7KHB - chains D and E of the 8 polymer chains in the assembly; structure by electron microscopy, 3.53 A resolution.

# Chain D
Molecule: DNA-directed RNA polymerase subunit beta'
Organism: Escherichia coli (strain K12)
Notes: EC 2.7.7.6
UniProt: P0A8T7 (RPOC_ECOLI); residues 1-1407 here = UniProt positions 1-1407
Amino-acid sequence (1407 residues; row label = number of the first residue in the row):
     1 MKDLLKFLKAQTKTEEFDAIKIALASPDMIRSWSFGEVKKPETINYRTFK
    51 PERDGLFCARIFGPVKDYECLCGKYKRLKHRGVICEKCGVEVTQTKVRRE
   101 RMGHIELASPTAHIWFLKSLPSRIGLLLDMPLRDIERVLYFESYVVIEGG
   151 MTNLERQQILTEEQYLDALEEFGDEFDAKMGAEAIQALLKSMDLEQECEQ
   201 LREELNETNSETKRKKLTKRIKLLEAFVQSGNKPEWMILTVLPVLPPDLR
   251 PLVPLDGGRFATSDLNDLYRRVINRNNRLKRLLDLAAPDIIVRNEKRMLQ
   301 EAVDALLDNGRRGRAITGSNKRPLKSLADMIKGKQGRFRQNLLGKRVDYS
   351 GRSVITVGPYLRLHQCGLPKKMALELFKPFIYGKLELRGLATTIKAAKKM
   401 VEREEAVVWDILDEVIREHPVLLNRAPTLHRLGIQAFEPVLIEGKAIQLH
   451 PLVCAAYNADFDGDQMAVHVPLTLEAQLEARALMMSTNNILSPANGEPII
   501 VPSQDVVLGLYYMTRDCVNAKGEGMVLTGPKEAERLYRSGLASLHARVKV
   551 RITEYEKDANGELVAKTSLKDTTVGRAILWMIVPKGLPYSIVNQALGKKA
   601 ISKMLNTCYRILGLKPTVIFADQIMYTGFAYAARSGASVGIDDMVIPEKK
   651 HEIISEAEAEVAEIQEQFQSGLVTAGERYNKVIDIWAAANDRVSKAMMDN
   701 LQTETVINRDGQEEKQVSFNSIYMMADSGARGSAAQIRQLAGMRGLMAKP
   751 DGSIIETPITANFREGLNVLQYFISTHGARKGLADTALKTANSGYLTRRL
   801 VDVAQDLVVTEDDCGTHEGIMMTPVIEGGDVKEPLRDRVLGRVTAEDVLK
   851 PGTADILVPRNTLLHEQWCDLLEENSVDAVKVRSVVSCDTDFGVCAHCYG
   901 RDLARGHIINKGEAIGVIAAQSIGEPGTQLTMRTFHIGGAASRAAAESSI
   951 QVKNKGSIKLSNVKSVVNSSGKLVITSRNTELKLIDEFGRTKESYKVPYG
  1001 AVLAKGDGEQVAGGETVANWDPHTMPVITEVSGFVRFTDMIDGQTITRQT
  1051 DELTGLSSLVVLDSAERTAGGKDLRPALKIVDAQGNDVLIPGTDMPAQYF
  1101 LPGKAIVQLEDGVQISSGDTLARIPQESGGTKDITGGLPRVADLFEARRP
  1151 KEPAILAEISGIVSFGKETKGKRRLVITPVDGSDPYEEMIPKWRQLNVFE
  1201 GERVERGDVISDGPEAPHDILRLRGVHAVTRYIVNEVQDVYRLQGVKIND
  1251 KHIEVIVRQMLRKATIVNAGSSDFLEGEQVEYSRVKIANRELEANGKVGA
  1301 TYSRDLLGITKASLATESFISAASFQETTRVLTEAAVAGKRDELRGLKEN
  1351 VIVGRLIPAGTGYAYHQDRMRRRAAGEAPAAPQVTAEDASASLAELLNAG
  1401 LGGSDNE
Disordered / not traced: 1-13, 932-945, 1126-1134, 1377-1407
Ion coordination: Zn2+ site 1: Cys70, Cys72, Cys85, Cys88; Mg2+: Asp462, Asp464; Zn2+ site 2: Cys814, Cys888, Cys898
UniProt features mapped onto this chain:
  - binding site (Zn(2+)): Cys70, Cys72, Cys85, Cys88, Cys814, Cys888, Cys895, Cys898
  - binding site (Mg(2+)): Asp460, Asp462, Asp464
  - modified residue: Lys983 (N6-acetyllysine)
  - mutagenesis: Gln504 (Q504P: Resistant to antibiotics salinamide A and B), Asn690 (N690D: Resistant to antibiotics salinamide A and B), Met697 (M697V: Resistant to antibiotics salinamide A and B), Ala735 (A735T: Resistant to antibiotics salinamide A and B), Arg738 (R738C/H/P/S: Resistant to antibiotics salinamide A and B), Ala748 (A748E: Resistant to antibiotics salinamide A and B), Pro758 (P758S/T: Resistant to antibiotics salinamide A and B), Phe763 (F763C: Resistant to antibiotics salinamide A and B), Ser775 (S775A: Resistant to antibiotics salinamide A and B), Ala779 (A779T/V: Resistant to antibiotics salinamide A and B), Arg780 (R780C: Resistant to antibiotics salinamide A and B), Gly782 (G782A/C: Resistant to antibiotics salinamide A and B), 1 further mutagenesis entry in UniProt
Reported in the primary citation:
  - binding site for the 64-nt DNA strand: Arg133, Lys1167, Lys1170
  - binding site for the 64-nt DNA strand: Lys213, Asp256, Lys1172
  - mutagenesis - D256A: increased binding to rrnBP1 promoter

# Chain E
Molecule: DNA-directed RNA polymerase subunit omega
Organism: Escherichia coli (strain K12)
Notes: EC 2.7.7.6
UniProt: P0A800 (RPOZ_ECOLI); residues 1-91 here = UniProt positions 1-91
Amino-acid sequence (91 residues; row label = number of the first residue in the row):
     1 MARVTVQDAVEKIGNRFDLVLVAARRARQMQVGGKDPLVPEENDKTTVIA
    51 LREIEEGLINNQILDVRERQEQQEQEAAELQAVTAIAEGRR
Disordered / not traced: 1, 78-91

# Interface between chain D and chain E
Contacting residue pairs - 43 pairs, chain D then chain E:
  His364(D) with Val4(E)
  Val415(D) with Lys45(E), hydrogen bond (backbone-side chain)
  Arg417(D) with Asn43(E)
  Glu418(D) with Ala2(E); Asp44(E); Lys45(E); Val48(E)
  His419(D) with Lys45(E)
  Glu438(D) with Ala2(E)
  Leu474(D) with Arg28(E); Gln31(E); Thr47(E)
  Glu475(D) with Ala24(E); Arg28(E), salt bridge
  Gln477(D) with Thr47(E)
  Leu478(D) with Val20(E), hydrophobic; Ala23(E); Ala24(E), hydrophobic; Thr47(E); Leu51(E), hydrophobic
  Glu479(D) with Val20(E)
  Arg481(D) with Arg3(E); Val48(E); Leu51(E)
  Ala482(D) with Arg16(E); Val20(E), hydrophobic
  Leu483(D) with Phe17(E), hydrophobic
  Thr487(D) with Val4(E), hydrogen bond (side chain-backbone)
  Asn488(D) with Arg16(E)
  Leu614(D) with Thr5(E)
  Lys615(D) with Thr5(E); Gln7(E); Asp8(E), salt bridge
  Arg905(D) with Gly14(E); Arg16(E)
  Asn910(D) with Gly14(E), hydrogen bond (side chain-backbone); Asn15(E), hydrogen bond (side chain-backbone); Arg16(E)
  Lys911(D) with Asn15(E)
  Glu913(D) with Phe17(E)
  Gly1360(D) with Phe17(E)
  Thr1361(D) with Phe17(E); Leu21(E)
Other interface residues (no listed pair), chain D (26 interface residues in all): Ile416, Ala1364
Other interface residues (no listed pair), chain E (25 interface residues in all): Val6, Val10, Ala27

# Summary
The interface between chain D and chain E involves 26 residues on one side and 25 on the other, with 4
hydrogen bonds and 2 salt bridges. Polar contacts include Glu475(D)-Arg28(E), Lys615(D)-Asp8(E) and
Val415(D)-Lys45(E). From the paper: a binding site for the 64-nt DNA strand at Arg133(D), Lys1167(D) and
Lys1170(D) among others; D256A of chain D increases binding to rrnBP1 promoter.
Chain D is DNA-directed RNA polymerase subunit beta' and chain E is DNA-directed RNA polymerase subunit omega,
both from Escherichia coli (strain K12); the structure, Escherichia coli RNA polymerase and rrnBP1 promoter
open complex, was determined by electron microscopy together with 7KHE, 7KHC and 7KHI from the same study.
